Entry 4OIP (X-ray diffraction, 3.40 A resolution); this record covers chains D and G of the 9 polymer chains in the assembly.

# Chain D
Protein: DNA-directed RNA polymerase subunit beta'
Source organism: Thermus thermophilus
Notes: EC 2.7.7.6
Reference sequence: Q8RQE8 (RPOC_THET8); residue numbers follow UniProt; this construct covers 1-1524
Sequence (1524 residues; row label = number of the first residue in the row):
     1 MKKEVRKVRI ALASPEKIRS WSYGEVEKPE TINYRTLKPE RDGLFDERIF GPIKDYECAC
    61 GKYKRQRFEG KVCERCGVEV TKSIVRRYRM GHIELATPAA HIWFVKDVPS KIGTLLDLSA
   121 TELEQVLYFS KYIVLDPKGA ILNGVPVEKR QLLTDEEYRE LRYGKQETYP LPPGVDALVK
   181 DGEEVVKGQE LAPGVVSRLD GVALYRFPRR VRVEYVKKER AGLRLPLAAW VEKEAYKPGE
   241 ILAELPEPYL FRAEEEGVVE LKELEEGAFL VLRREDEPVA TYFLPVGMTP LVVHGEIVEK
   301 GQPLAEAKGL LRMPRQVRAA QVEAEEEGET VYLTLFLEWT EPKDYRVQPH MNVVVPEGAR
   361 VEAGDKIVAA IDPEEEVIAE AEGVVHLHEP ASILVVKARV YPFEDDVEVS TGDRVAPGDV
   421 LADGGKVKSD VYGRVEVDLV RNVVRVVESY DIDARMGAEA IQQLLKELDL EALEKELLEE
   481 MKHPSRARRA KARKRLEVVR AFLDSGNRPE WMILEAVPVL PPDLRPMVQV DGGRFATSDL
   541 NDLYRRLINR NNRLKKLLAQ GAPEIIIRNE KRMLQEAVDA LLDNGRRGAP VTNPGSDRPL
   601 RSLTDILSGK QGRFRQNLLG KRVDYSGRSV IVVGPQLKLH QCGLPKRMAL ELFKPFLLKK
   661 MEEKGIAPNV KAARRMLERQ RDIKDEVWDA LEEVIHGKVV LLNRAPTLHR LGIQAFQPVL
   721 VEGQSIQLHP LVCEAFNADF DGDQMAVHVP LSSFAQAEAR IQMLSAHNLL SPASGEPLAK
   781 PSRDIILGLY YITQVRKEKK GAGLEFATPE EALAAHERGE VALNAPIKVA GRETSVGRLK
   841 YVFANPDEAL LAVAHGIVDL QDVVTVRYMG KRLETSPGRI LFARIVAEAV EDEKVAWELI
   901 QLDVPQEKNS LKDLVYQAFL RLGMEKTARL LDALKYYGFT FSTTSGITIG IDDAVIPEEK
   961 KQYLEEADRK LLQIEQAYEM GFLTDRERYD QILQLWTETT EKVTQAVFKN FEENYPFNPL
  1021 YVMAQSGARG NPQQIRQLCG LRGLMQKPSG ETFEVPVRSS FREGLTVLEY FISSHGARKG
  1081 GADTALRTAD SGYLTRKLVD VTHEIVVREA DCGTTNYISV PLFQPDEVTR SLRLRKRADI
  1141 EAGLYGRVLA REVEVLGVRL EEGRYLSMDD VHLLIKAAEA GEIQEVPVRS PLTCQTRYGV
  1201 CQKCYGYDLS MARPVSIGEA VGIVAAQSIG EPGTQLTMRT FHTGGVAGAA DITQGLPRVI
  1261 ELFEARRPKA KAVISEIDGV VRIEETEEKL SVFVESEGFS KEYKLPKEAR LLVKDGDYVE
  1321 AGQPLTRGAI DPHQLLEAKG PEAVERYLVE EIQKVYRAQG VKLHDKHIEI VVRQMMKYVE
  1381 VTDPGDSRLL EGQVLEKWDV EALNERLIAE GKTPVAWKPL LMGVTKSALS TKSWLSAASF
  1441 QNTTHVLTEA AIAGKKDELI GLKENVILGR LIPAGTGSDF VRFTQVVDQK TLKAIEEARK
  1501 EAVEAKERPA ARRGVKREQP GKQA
Unresolved in the structure: 1-2, 1238-1251, 1503-1524

# Chain G
Molecule: 21-nt DNA strand
Sequence (21 nucleotides; numbered 1 to 21; the number before each row is that of its first residue):
     1 CCTGCATCCG TGAGTCGAGG G
Unresolved in the structure: 1-3, 20-21

# How chain D and chain G interact
Contacting residue pairs (21):
  Arg486(D) - DG4(G)  salt bridge to the phosphate
  Arg586(D) - DG10(G)  salt bridge to the phosphate
  Arg586(D) - DT11(G)  salt bridge to the phosphate
  Lys610(D) - DG14(G)  salt bridge to the phosphate
  Lys610(D) - DT15(G)  salt bridge to the phosphate
  Arg615(D) - DA13(G)  salt bridge to the phosphate
  Arg615(D) - DT15(G)  salt bridge to the phosphate
  Arg622(D) - DG17(G)  salt bridge to the phosphate
  Arg628(D) - DC16(G)  sugar contact
  Arg628(D) - DG17(G)  sugar contact
  Ala705(D) - DT15(G)  sugar contact
  Ala705(D) - DC16(G)  sugar contact
  Pro706(D) - DT15(G)  base contact
  Thr1088(D) - DG14(G)  sugar contact
  Ala1089(D) - DG14(G)  sugar contact
  Gly1092(D) - DG14(G)  sugar contact
  Tyr1093(D) - DG12(G)  phosphate contact
  Tyr1093(D) - DA13(G)  sugar contact
  Gln1441(D) - DG12(G)  phosphate contact
  Asn1442(D) - DT11(G)  sugar contact
  Asn1442(D) - DG12(G)  hydrogen bond to the phosphate
Also at the interface, not in a pair above, chain D (18 interface residues in all): Lys106, Arg1096, Thr1443, Thr1444

# In short
The interface between chain D and chain G involves 18 residues on one side and 9 on the other; the contacts
include 1 hydrogen bond and 8 salt bridges. Polar pairs include Asn1442(D)-DG12(G), Arg486(D)-DG4(G) and
Arg586(D)-DG10(G).
Here chain D is DNA-directed RNA polymerase subunit beta' (Thermus thermophilus) and chain G is a 21-nt DNA
strand. Entry 4OIP (Crystal structure of Thermus thermophilus transcription initiation complex soaked with
GE23077, ATP, and CMPcPP) was determined by X-ray diffraction together with 4MQ9, 4OIN, 4OIO, 4OIQ and 4OIR
from the same study.
